PDB entry 7E5O | X-ray diffraction, 2.80 A resolution | chains H and A of the 3 polymer chains in the assembly

[Chain H]
Molecule: NT-193 Heavy chain
Organism: Homo sapiens
Amino-acid sequence (244 residues; numbered 1 to 244; the number before each row is that of its first residue):
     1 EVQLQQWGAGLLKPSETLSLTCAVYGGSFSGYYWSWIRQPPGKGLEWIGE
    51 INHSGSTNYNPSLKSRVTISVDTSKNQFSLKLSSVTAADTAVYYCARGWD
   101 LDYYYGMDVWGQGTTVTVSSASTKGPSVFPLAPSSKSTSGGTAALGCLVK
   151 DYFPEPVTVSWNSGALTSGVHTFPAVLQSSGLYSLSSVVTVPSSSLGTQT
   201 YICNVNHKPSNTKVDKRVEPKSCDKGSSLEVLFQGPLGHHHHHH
Disordered / not traced: 138-140, 224-244
Cystine bridges: Cys-22/Cys-95

[Chain A]
Molecule: Spike protein S1
Organism: Severe acute respiratory syndrome coronavirus 2
Reference sequence: P0DTC2 (SPIKE_SARS2); residues 322-536 here = UniProt positions 322-536
Amino-acid sequence (215 residues; numbered 322 to 536; the number before each row is that of its first residue):
   322 PTESIVRFPNITNLCPFGEVFNATRFASVYAWNRKRISNCVADYSVLYNS
   372 ASFSTFKCYGVSPTKLNDLCFTNVYADSFVIRGDEVRQIAPGQTGKIADY
   422 NYKLPDDFTGCVIAWNSNNLDSKVGGNYNYLYRLFRKSNLKPFERDISTE
   472 IYQAGSTPCNGVEGFNCYFPLQSYGFQPTNGVGYQPYRVVVLSFELLHAP
   522 ATVCGPKKSTNLVKN
Disordered / not traced: 322-333, 518-521, 526-536
Curated features (UniProtKB/Swiss-Prot):
  - region: Arg-403 to Asp-405 (Integrin-binding motif), Asn-448 to Phe-456 (Immunodominant HLA epitope recognized by the CD8+)
  - glycosylation: Thr-323 (O-linked (GalNAc) threonine), Ser-325 (O-linked (HexNAc...) serine), Asn-331 (N-linked (GlcNAc...) (complex) asparagine), Asn-343 (N-linked (GlcNAc...) (complex) asparagine)
  - natural variant: Gly-339 (G339D: In strain: Omicron/BA.1, Omicron/BA.2 and 4 more; G339H: In strain: Omicron/BA.2.75, Omicron/XBB.1.5 and 1 more), Arg-346 (R346K: In strain: Mu/B.1.621; R346T: In strain: Omicron/BQ.1.1, Omicron/XBB.1.5 and 1 more), Leu-368 (L368I: In strain: Omicron/XBB.1.5, Omicron/EG.5.1), Ser-371 (S371F: In strain: Omicron/BA.2, Omicron/BA.2.12.1 and 6 more; S371L: In strain: Omicron/BA.1), Ser-373 (S373P: In strain: Omicron/BA.1, Omicron/BA.2 and 7 more), Ser-375 (S375F: In strain: Omicron/BA.1, Omicron/BA.2 and 7 more), Thr-376 (T376A: In strain: Omicron/BA.2, Omicron/BA.2.12.1 and 5 more), Asp-405 (D405N: In strain: Omicron/BA.2, Omicron/BA.2.12.1 and 6 more), Arg-408 (R408S: In strain: Omicron/BA.2, Omicron/BA.2.12.1 and 6 more), Lys-417 (K417N: In strain: Beta/B.1.351, Omicron/BA.1 and 8 more; K417T: In strain: Gamma/P.1), Asn-440 (N440K: In strain: Omicron/BA.1, Omicron/BA.2 and 7 more), Lys-444 (K444T: In strain: Omicron/BQ.1.1), 16 further natural variant entries in UniProt
  - mutagenesis: Asn-331 (N331Q: Reduced viral infectivity), Asn-343 (N343Q: Reduced viral infectivity), Leu-452 (L452R: Increased resistance to neutralizing antibodies. Decreases HLA binding to NF9 epitope. Increased binding affinity to human ACE2), Tyr-453 (Y453F: Decreased HLA binding to NF9 epitope. Increased binding affinity to human ACE2), Ala-475 (A475V: Increased resistance to neutralizing antibodies), Val-483 (V483A: Increased resistance to neutralizing antibodies), Glu-484 (E484D: Increased replication in human TMEM106B overexpressing cells), Phe-490 (F490L: Increased resistance to neutralizing antibodies and human covalescent sera neutralization), Gln-493 (Q493N: Reduced host ACE2-binding affinity in vitro; Q493Y: Reduced host ACE2-binding affinity in vitro), Asn-501 (N501T: Reduced host ACE2-binding affinity in vitro; N501Y: Increased binding affinity to human ACE2), His-519 (H519P: Increased resistance to human covalescent sera neutralization)
Cystine bridges: Cys-336/Cys-361, Cys-379/Cys-432, Cys-391/Cys-525, Cys-480/Cys-488
Covalent attachments: N-acetylglucosamine (NAG) linked to Asn-343
From the paper describing this entry:
  - mutagenesis - G504V: decreased binding to ACE2
  - mutagenesis - G504V: decreased growth
  - mutagenesis - K417T/E484K/N501Y (KD = 3.0 x 10-8 M): decreased binding to NT-193 Fab

[How chain H and chain A interact]
Pairs across the interface (22):
  Tyr-33(H) with Asp-405(A), hydrogen bond; Gly-504(A); Tyr-505(A)
  Asn-52(H) with Asp-405(A), hydrogen bond
  Ser-56(H) with Val-503(A); Gly-504(A)
  Thr-57(H) with Gly-502(A)
  Asn-58(H) with Gly-502(A), hydrogen bond (side chain-backbone); Tyr-505(A)
  Leu-101(H) with Arg-408(A), hydrogen bond (backbone-side chain); Gln-409(A)
  Asp-102(H) with Arg-408(A), salt bridge; Thr-415(A); Gly-416(A); Lys-417(A), hydrogen bond (backbone-backbone)
  Tyr-103(H) with Lys-417(A), hydrogen bond (backbone-side chain); Asp-420(A), hydrogen bond
  Tyr-104(H) with Arg-403(A); Glu-406(A), hydrogen bond; Gln-409(A), hydrogen bond; Lys-417(A)
  Tyr-105(H) with Lys-417(A)
Other interface residues (no listed pair), chain H (11 interface residues in all): Trp-99
Other interface residues (no listed pair), chain A (16 interface residues in all): Ile-418, Leu-455, Asn-501
Interface features reported in the paper:
  - specific contacts: Tyr-33(H)/Tyr-505(A) (hydrophobic contact), Tyr-33(H)/Asp-405(A) (hydrogen bond), Asn-52(H)/Asp-405(A) (hydrogen bond), Tyr-104(H)/Lys-417(A) (cation-pi contact), Tyr-104(H)/Arg-403(A) (cation-pi contact), Tyr-104(H)/Glu-406(A) (hydrogen bond), Tyr-104(H)/Gln-409(A) (hydrogen bond)
  - epitope / paratope residues, chain H: Tyr-33(H), Asn-52(H), Ser-56(H), Asn-58(H), Tyr-103(H), Tyr-104(H), Tyr-105(H)
  - epitope / paratope residues, chain A: Arg-403(A), Asp-405(A), Glu-406(A), Gln-409(A), Lys-417(A), Gly-502(A), Gly-504(A)

[Overview]
The interface between chain H and chain A involves 11 residues on one side and 16 on the other, with 9
hydrogen bonds and 1 salt bridge. Polar pairs include Asp-102(H)/Arg-408(A), Tyr-33(H)/Asp-405(A) and
Asn-52(H)/Asp-405(A). The authors report a hydrophobic contact between Tyr-33(H) and Tyr-505(A); hydrogen
bonds between Tyr-33(H) and Asp-405(A), Asn-52(H) and Asp-405(A) and Tyr-104(H) and Glu-406(A) among others;
cation-pi contacts between Tyr-104(H) and Lys-417(A) and Tyr-104(H) and Arg-403(A). From the paper: G504V of
chain A reduces binding to ACE2; epitope/paratope residues Tyr-33(H), Asn-52(H) and Arg-403(A) among others.
Chain H is NT-193 Heavy chain (Homo sapiens) and chain A is Spike protein S1 (Severe acute respiratory
syndrome coronavirus 2); the structure, Crystal structure of SARS-CoV-2 RBD in complex with antibody NT-193,
was determined by X-ray diffraction.
